Entry 4HYW (X-ray diffraction, 2.35 A resolution); this record covers chains B and A.

Chain B (and A):
Protein: Pyruvate kinase 1
Organism: Trypanosoma brucei brucei
Notes: EC 2.7.1.40; chain A of this document is another copy of the same molecule, construct and numbering; everything in this record applies to it too
UniProtKB: P30615 (KPYK1_TRYBB); residue numbers follow UniProt; this construct covers 1-499
Amino-acid sequence (499 residues; row label = number of the first residue in the row):
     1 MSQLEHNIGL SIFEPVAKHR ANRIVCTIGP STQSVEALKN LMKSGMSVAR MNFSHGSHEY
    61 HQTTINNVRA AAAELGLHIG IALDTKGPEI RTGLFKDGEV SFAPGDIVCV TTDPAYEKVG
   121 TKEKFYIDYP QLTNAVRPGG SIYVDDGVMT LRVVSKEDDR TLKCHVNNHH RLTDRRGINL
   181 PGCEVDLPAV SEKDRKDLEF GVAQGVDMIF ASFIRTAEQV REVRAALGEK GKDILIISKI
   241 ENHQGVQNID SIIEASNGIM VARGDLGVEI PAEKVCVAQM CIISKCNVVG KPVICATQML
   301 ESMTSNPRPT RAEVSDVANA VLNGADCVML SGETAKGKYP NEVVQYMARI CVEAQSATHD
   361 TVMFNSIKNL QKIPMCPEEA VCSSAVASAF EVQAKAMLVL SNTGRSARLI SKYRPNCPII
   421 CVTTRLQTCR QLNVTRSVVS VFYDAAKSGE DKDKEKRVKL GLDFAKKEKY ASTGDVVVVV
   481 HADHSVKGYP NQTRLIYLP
Disordered / not traced: 1 (chain A: 1, 96-97)
Ion coordination: K+: N52, S54, D84, T85; Mg2+: E241, D265
Small-molecule neighbours: 2,6-di-O-phosphono-beta-D-fructofuranose (FDP): L400, S401, N402, T403, G404, R405, S406, K454, R457, V480, H481, A482, V486, K487, G488, Y489, P490
Curated features (UniProtKB/Swiss-Prot):
  - binding site (substrate): R50, G264, D265, T297
  - binding site (ATP): N52 to H55, R91
  - binding site (K(+)): N52, S54, D84, T85
  - binding site (Mg(2+)): E241, D265
  - site: K239 (Transition state stabilizer)

Interface between chain B and chain A:
Contacting residue pairs (91):
  S2(B) - S366(A)
  L4(B) - S284(A)
  L4(B) - V288(A)  hydrophobic
  L4(B) - S366(A)
  L4(B) - I367(A)  hydrophobic
  L4(B) - L370(A)  hydrophobic
  E5(B) - L370(A)
  N7(B) - M280(A)
  N7(B) - C281(A)
  N7(B) - S284(A)  hydrogen bond
  I8(B) - C281(A)
  I8(B) - S284(A)
  I8(B) - K285(A)
  L10(B) - V277(A)  hydrophobic
  L10(B) - M280(A)  hydrophobic
  L10(B) - C281(A)
  S11(B) - V277(A)
  I12(B) - V246(A)  hydrophobic
  I12(B) - K274(A)  hydrogen bond (backbone-side chain)
  I12(B) - V277(A)  hydrophobic
  I12(B) - A278(A)
  F13(B) - H243(A)
  F13(B) - Q247(A)
  V16(B) - K274(A)
  D146(B) - R308(A)  hydrogen bond (backbone-side chain)
  G147(B) - R308(A)
  V148(B) - R308(A)
  H243(B) - F13(A)
  V246(B) - I12(A)  hydrophobic
  Q247(B) - F13(A)
  R263(B) - R311(A)  hydrogen bond (backbone-side chain)
  G264(B) - R311(A)  hydrogen bond (backbone-side chain)
  G267(B) - R311(A)
  V268(B) - R311(A)
  A272(B) - V314(A)
  E273(B) - R349(A)  salt bridge
  E273(B) - I350(A)
  E273(B) - E353(A)
  K274(B) - I12(A)
  K274(B) - V16(A)
  K274(B) - E353(A)  salt bridge
  C276(B) - V314(A)  hydrophobic
  C276(B) - S315(A)
  C276(B) - A318(A)  hydrophobic
  V277(B) - L10(A)  hydrophobic
  V277(B) - E353(A)
  M280(B) - N7(A)
  M280(B) - L322(A)  hydrophobic
  C281(B) - N7(A)
  C281(B) - L10(A)
  S284(B) - L4(A)
  S284(B) - N7(A)  hydrogen bond
  S284(B) - I8(A)
  K285(B) - I8(A)  hydrogen bond (side chain-backbone)
  V288(B) - L4(A)  hydrophobic
  T297(B) - R311(A)
  Q298(B) - T310(A)
  Q298(B) - R311(A)  hydrogen bond (side chain-backbone)
  Q298(B) - A312(A)
  R308(B) - G147(A)
  T310(B) - Q298(A)
  R311(B) - R263(A)  hydrogen bond (side chain-backbone)
  R311(B) - G264(A)  hydrogen bond (side chain-backbone)
  R311(B) - G267(A)
  R311(B) - V268(A)
  R311(B) - T297(A)
  R311(B) - Q298(A)  hydrogen bond (backbone-side chain)
  A312(B) - Q298(A)
  A312(B) - A312(A)
  A312(B) - E313(A)
  A312(B) - D316(A)
  E313(B) - A312(A)
  V314(B) - A272(A)
  V314(B) - C276(A)  hydrophobic
  S315(B) - C276(A)
  S315(B) - D316(A)  hydrogen bond
  D316(B) - A312(A)
  D316(B) - S315(A)  hydrogen bond
  A318(B) - C276(A)  hydrophobic
  N319(B) - N319(A)
  L322(B) - M280(A)  hydrophobic
  R349(B) - E273(A)  salt bridge
  I350(B) - E273(A)
  E353(B) - E273(A)
  E353(B) - K274(A)  salt bridge
  E353(B) - V277(A)
  S366(B) - S2(A)
  S366(B) - L4(A)
  I367(B) - L4(A)
  L370(B) - L4(A)  hydrophobic
  L370(B) - E5(A)
Also at the interface, not in a pair above, chain B (56 interface residues in all): E14, I270, A278, N287, M299, Y346, A357
Also at the interface, not in a pair above, chain A (54 interface residues in all): S11, E14, I270, N287, M299, Y346, A357

Summary:
The interface between chain B and chain A involves 56 residues on one side and 54 on the other; the contacts
include 13 hydrogen bonds and 4 salt bridges. Among the polar pairs are E273(B)-R349(A), K274(B)-E353(A) and
N7(B)-S284(A). Bound to chain B: 2,6-di-O-phosphono-beta-D-fructofuranose.
Both chains are Pyruvate kinase 1 (Trypanosoma brucei brucei). Entry 4HYW (Pyruvate kinase (PYK) from
Trypanosoma brucei in the presence of Magnesium and F26BP) was determined by X-ray diffraction, deposited
together with 4HYV.
